7CBL - chains x and z of the 52 polymer chains in the assembly; structure by electron microscopy, 2.80 A resolution.

[Chain x (and z)]
Name: Flagellar P-ring protein
Source organism: Salmonella typhimurium (strain LT2 / SGSC1412 / ATCC 700720)
Notes: chain z of this document is another copy of the same molecule, construct and numbering; everything in this record applies to it too
UniProtKB: P15930 (FLGI_SALTY); residue numbers follow UniProt; this construct covers 1-365
Amino-acid sequence (365 residues; numbered 1 to 365; the number before each row is that of its first residue):
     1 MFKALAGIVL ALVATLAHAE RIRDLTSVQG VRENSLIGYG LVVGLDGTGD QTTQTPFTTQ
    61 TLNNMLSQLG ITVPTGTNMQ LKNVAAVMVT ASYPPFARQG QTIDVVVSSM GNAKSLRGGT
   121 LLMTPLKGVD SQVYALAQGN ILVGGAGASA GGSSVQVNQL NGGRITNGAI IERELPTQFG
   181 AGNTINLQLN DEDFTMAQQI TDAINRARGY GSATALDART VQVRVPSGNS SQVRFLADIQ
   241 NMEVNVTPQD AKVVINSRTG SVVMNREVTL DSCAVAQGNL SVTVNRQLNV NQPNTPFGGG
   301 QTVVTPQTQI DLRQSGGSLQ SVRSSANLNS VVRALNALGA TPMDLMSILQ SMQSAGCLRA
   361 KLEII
Disordered / not traced: 1-19, 146-156, 284-315
Cystine bridges: C273-C357

[Chain x / chain z interface]
Contacting residue pairs (16):
  S257(x) - L142(z)
  R258(x) - T120(z)
  R258(x) - N140(z)  hydrogen bond
  S347(x) - G144(z)
  Q350(x) - L142(z)
  Q350(x) - R164(z)  hydrogen bond (side chain-backbone)
  Q350(x) - T166(z)  hydrogen bond
  Q353(x) - D104(z)
  Q353(x) - T166(z)
  K361(x) - N167(z)
  L362(x) - T166(z)
  L362(x) - N167(z)
  I364(x) - N140(z)  hydrogen bond (backbone-side chain)
  I364(x) - L142(z)  hydrophobic
  I364(x) - T166(z)
  I365(x) - N140(z)
Also at the interface, not in a pair above, chain x (13 interface residues in all): I255, M343, M346, S354
Also at the interface, not in a pair above, chain z (12 interface residues in all): R117, G118, I141, I165

[Summary]
13 residues of chain x and 12 residues of chain z are in contact, with 4 hydrogen bonds. Polar contacts
include R258(x)-N140(z), Q350(x)-R164(z) and Q350(x)-T166(z).
Chain x and chain z are both Flagellar P-ring protein (Salmonella typhimurium (strain LT2 / SGSC1412 / ATCC
700720)); the structure, Cryo-EM structure of the flagellar LP ring from Salmonella, was determined by
electron microscopy together with 7CBM, 7CG0, 7CG4, 7CGO, 7E80, 7E81 and 7E82 from the same study.
